PDB entry 9G2B | electron microscopy, 3.20 A resolution | chains A and E of the 15 polymer chains in the assembly

Chain A:
Name: DNA-directed RNA polymerase I subunit RPA190
Source organism: Saccharomyces cerevisiae
Notes: EC 2.7.7.6
UniProt: P10964 (RPA1_YEAST); residue numbers follow UniProt; this construct covers 1-1664
Amino-acid sequence (1664 residues; each row starts with the number of its first residue):
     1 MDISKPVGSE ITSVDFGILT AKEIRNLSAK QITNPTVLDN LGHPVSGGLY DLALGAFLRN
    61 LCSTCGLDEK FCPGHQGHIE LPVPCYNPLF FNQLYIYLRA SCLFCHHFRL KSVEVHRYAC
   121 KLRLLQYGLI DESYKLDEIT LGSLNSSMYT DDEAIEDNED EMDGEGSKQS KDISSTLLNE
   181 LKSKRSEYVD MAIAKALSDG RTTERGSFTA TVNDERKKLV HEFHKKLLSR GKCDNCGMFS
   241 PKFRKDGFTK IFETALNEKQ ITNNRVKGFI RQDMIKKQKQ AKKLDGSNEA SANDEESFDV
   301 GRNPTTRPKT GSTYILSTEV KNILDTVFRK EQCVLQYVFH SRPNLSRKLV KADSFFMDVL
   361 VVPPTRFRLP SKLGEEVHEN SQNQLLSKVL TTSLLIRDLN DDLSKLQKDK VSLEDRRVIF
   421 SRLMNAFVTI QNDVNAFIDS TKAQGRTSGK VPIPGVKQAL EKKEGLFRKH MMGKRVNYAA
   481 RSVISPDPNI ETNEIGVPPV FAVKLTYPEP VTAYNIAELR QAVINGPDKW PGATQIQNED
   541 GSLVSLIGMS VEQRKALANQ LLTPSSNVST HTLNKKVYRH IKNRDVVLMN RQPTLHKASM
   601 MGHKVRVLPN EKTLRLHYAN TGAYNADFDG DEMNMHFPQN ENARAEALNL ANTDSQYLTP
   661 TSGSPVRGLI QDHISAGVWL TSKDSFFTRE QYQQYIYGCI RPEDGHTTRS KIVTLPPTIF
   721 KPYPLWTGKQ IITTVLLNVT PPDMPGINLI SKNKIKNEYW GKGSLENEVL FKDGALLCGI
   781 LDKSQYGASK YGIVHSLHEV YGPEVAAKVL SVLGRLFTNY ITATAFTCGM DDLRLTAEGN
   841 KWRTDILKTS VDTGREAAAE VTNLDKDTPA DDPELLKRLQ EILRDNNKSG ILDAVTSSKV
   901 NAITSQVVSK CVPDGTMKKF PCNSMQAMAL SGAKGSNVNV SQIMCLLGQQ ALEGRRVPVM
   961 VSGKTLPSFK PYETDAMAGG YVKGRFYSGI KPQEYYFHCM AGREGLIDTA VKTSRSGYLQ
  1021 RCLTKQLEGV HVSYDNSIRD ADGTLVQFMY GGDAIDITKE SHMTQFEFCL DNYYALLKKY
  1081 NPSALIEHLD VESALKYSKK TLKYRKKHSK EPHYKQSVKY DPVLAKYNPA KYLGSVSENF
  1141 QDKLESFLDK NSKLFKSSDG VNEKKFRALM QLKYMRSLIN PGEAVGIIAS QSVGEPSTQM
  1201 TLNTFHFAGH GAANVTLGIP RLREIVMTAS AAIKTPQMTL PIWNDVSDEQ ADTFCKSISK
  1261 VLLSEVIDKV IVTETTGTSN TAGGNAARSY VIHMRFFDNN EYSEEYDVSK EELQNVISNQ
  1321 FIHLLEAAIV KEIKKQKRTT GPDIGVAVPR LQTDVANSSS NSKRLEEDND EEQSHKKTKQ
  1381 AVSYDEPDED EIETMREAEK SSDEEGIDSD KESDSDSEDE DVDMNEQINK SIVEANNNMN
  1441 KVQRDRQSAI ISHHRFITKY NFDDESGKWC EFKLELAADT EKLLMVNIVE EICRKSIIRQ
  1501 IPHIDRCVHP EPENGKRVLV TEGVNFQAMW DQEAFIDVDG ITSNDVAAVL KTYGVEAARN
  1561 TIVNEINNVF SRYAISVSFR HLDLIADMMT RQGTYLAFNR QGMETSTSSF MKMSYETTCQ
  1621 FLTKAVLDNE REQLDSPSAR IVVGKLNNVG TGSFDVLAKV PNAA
Unresolved in the structure: 142-173, 269-311, 446-450, 1154-1159, 1201-1213, 1278-1286, 1339-1432, 1664
Ion coordination: Zn2+ site 1: C62, C65, C72, H75; Zn2+ site 2: C102, C105, C233, C236; Mg2+: D627, D629, D631
Curated features (UniProtKB/Swiss-Prot):
  - region: P992 to E1004 (Bridging helix)
  - binding site (Zn(2+)): C62, C65, C72, H75, C102, C105, C233, C236
  - binding site (Mg(2+)): D627, D629, D631
  - modified residue (Phosphoserine): S889, S1636
What the authors report for this chain:
  - specificity-determining residues: P593 (proposed by the authors, not directly observed)

Chain E:
Name: DNA-directed RNA polymerases I, II, and III subunit RPABC1
Source organism: Saccharomyces cerevisiae
UniProt: P20434 (RPAB1_YEAST); numbering as in UniProt (aligned over 1-215)
Amino-acid sequence (215 residues; each row starts with the number of its first residue):
     1 MDQENERNIS RLWRAFRTVK EMVKDRGYFI TQEEVELPLE DFKAKYCDSM GRPQRKMMSF
    61 QANPTEESIS KFPDMGSLWV EFCDEPSVGV KTMKTFVIHI QEKNFQTGIF VYQNNITPSA
   121 MKLVPSIPPA TIETFNEAAL VVNITHHELV PKHIRLSSDE KRELLKRYRL KESQLPRIQR
   181 ADPVALYLGL KRGEVVKIIR KSETSGRYAS YRICM
Unresolved in the structure: 1-3

Interface between chain A and chain E:
Residue-residue contacts (100):
  I130(A) with M215(E), hydrophobic
  D131(A) with R192(E)
  Y134(A) with R192(E)
  E138(A) with P128(E)
  T209(A) with S173(E)
  T211(A) with S173(E)
  V212(A) with S173(E)
  D214(A) with R177(E), salt bridge
  E215(A) with R177(E), salt bridge
  D1035(A) with Y168(E)
  R1039(A) with Y168(E), hydrogen bond (side chain-backbone); L170(E)
  G1043(A) with Q174(E)
  T1044(A) with Q174(E)
  L1045(A) with L170(E), hydrophobic; Q174(E), hydrogen bond (backbone-backbone); P176(E)
  F1048(A) with Y168(E), hydrophobic; L175(E), hydrophobic; S210(E); Y211(E)
  G1051(A) with S202(E); T204(E), hydrogen bond (backbone-side chain); S205(E)
  G1052(A) with S205(E), hydrogen bond (backbone-side chain); Y208(E)
  D1053(A) with T204(E); S205(E)
  H1113(A) with T145(E); H147(E), hydrogen bond (side chain-backbone); V150(E), hydrogen bond (side chain-backbone)
  Y1114(A) with T145(E); H146(E); K152(E)
  K1115(A) with K24(E)
  V1118(A) with I199(E), hydrophobic; R207(E)
  Y1120(A) with R207(E), hydrogen bond (backbone-side chain)
  D1121(A) with K197(E), salt bridge
  P1122(A) with R207(E); Y208(E), hydrophobic
  A1125(A) with R167(E), hydrogen bond (backbone-side chain)
  K1126(A) with R167(E), hydrogen bond (backbone-side chain)
  S1137(A) with S205(E)
  E1138(A) with S205(E); R207(E), salt bridge
  N1139(A) with S202(E); T204(E); S205(E), hydrogen bond (side chain-backbone); G206(E), hydrogen bond (side chain-backbone)
  Q1527(A) with A138(E), hydrogen bond (side chain-backbone); A139(E)
  W1530(A) with R14(E), hydrogen bond (backbone-side chain); A139(E); V142(E), hydrophobic
  D1531(A) with R11(E), salt bridge; R14(E), hydrogen bond (backbone-side chain)
  E1533(A) with R14(E), salt bridge
  V1538(A) with V142(E), hydrophobic; H147(E)
  D1539(A) with V142(E); H146(E); H147(E); E148(E), hydrogen bond (backbone-backbone)
  G1540(A) with H147(E)
  I1541(A) with H147(E), hydrogen bond (backbone-side chain)
  T1542(A) with L149(E)
  K1551(A) with P183(E)
  T1552(A) with I144(E); P183(E)
  Y1553(A) with I144(E), hydrophobic; H147(E); V150(E)
  G1554(A) with D182(E); P183(E)
  V1555(A) with D182(E), hydrogen bond (backbone-side chain); R212(E)
  E1556(A) with P151(E); H153(E); I198(E); R200(E), salt bridge; R212(E), salt bridge
  A1557(A) with V150(E), hydrophobic
  R1559(A) with R200(E); Y208(E), hydrogen bond
  N1560(A) with L149(E), hydrogen bond (side chain-backbone)
  T1561(A) with L149(E)
  F1579(A) with E203(E); T204(E)
  R1580(A) with T204(E)
  D1583(A) with Y208(E), hydrogen bond
  D1587(A) with R200(E), salt bridge
  T1590(A) with R212(E), hydrogen bond (backbone-side chain)
  R1591(A) with P176(E); R177(E), hydrogen bond (backbone-backbone)
  Q1592(A) with R177(E); Q179(E)
  G1593(A) with R177(E), hydrogen bond (backbone-backbone); Q179(E)
  T1594(A) with Q179(E)
Interface residues without a listed pair, chain A (68 interface residues in all): G128, S207, S1037, D1042, V1046, R1105, Q1116, L1124, L1550, N1564
Interface residues without a listed pair, chain E (55 interface residues in all): Q32, N136, N143, I154, L164, R169, K171, I178, V184, K201, A209

Summary:
Chain A and chain E form an interface of 68 and 55 residues respectively; the contacts include 23 hydrogen
bonds and 9 salt bridges. Among the polar pairs are D214(A)-R177(E), E215(A)-R177(E) and D1121(A)-K197(E).
UniProt lists 8 Zn2+-binding residues and 3 Mg2+-binding residues on chain A. The paper reports the
specificity determinant P593(A).
Chain A is DNA-directed RNA polymerase I subunit RPA190 and chain E is DNA-directed RNA polymerases I, II, and
III subunit RPABC1, both from Saccharomyces cerevisiae; the structure, Yeast RNA polymerase I elongation
complex stalled by an apurinic site, 12-subunit, was determined by electron microscopy (same publication as
9G1V, 9G1X, 9G23, 9G24, 9G26, 9G27, 9G29 and 9G2C).
